PDB entry 8KCV | X-ray diffraction, 2.39 A resolution | chains A and C of the 3 polymer chains in the assembly

Chain A:
Name: MHC class I antigen
Source organism: Anas platyrhynchos
UniProt: Q6I7L1 (Q6I7L1_ANAPL); residues 1-271 here correspond to UniProt positions 24-294 (UniProt number = residue number + 23)
Chain sequence (271 residues; numbered 1 to 271; the number before each row is that of its first residue):
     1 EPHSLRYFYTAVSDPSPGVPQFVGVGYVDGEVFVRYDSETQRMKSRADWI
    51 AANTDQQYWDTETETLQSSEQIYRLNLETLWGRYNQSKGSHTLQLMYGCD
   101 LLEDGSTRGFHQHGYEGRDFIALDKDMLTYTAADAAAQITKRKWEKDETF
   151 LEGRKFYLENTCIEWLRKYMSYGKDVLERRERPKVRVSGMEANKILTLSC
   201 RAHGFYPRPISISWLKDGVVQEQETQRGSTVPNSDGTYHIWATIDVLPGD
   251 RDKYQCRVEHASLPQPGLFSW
Cystine bridges: Cys-99/Cys-162, Cys-200/Cys-256

Chain C:
Name: peptide of AIV
Source organism: unidentified influenza virus
Chain sequence (9 residues; row label = number of the first residue in the row):
     1 CAAMDDFQL

Chain A / chain C interface:
Residue-residue contacts (34):
  Tyr-7(A) with Cys-1(C), hydrogen bond (side chain-backbone); Ala-2(C)
  Tyr-9(A) with Ala-2(C)
  Glu-62(A) with Cys-1(C); Ala-2(C), hydrogen bond (side chain-backbone)
  Thr-65(A) with Ala-2(C); Ala-3(C); Met-4(C)
  Leu-66(A) with Ala-2(C), hydrophobic
  Ser-69(A) with Asp-5(C), hydrogen bond
  Ile-72(A) with Asp-5(C)
  Tyr-73(A) with Asp-5(C)
  Asn-76(A) with Gln-8(C); Leu-9(C), hydrogen bond (side chain-backbone)
  Thr-79(A) with Leu-9(C)
  Arg-83(A) with Leu-9(C), hydrogen bond (side chain-backbone)
  Leu-93(A) with Leu-9(C), hydrophobic
  Tyr-97(A) with Ala-2(C); Ala-3(C), hydrogen bond (side chain-backbone)
  His-113(A) with Leu-9(C)
  Thr-140(A) with Leu-9(C)
  Lys-143(A) with Phe-7(C); Gln-8(C); Leu-9(C), hydrogen bond (side chain-backbone)
  Trp-144(A) with Phe-7(C); Gln-8(C), hydrogen bond (side chain-backbone); Leu-9(C), hydrophobic
  Asp-147(A) with Phe-7(C)
  Phe-150(A) with Asp-6(C); Phe-7(C), hydrophobic
  Tyr-157(A) with Cys-1(C), hydrogen bond (side chain-backbone); Ala-3(C)
  Trp-165(A) with Cys-1(C), hydrophobic
  Tyr-169(A) with Cys-1(C), hydrogen bond (side chain-backbone)
Other interface residues (no listed pair), chain A (29 interface residues in all): Tyr-58, Thr-61, Leu-75, Leu-80, Phe-120, Ile-121, Arg-154

In short:
The interface between chain A and chain C involves 29 residues on one side and 9 on the other; the contacts
include 10 hydrogen bonds. Among the polar pairs are Tyr-7(A)/Cys-1(C), Glu-62(A)/Ala-2(C) and
Ser-69(A)/Asp-5(C).
Here chain A is MHC class I antigen (Anas platyrhynchos) and chain C is peptide of AIV (unidentified influenza
virus). Entry 8KCV (Crystal structure of UDA01-CAAMDDFQL) was determined by X-ray diffraction.
